PDB entry 3HVT | X-ray diffraction, 2.90 A resolution | chains A and B

== Chain A ==
Molecule: HIV-1 reverse transcriptase (subunit P66)
Source organism: Human immunodeficiency virus 1
Notes: EC 2.7.7.49
Reference sequence: P03366 (POL_HV1B1); residues 1-556 here correspond to UniProt positions 599-1154 (UniProt number = residue number + 598)
Sequence (556 residues; each row starts with the number of its first residue):
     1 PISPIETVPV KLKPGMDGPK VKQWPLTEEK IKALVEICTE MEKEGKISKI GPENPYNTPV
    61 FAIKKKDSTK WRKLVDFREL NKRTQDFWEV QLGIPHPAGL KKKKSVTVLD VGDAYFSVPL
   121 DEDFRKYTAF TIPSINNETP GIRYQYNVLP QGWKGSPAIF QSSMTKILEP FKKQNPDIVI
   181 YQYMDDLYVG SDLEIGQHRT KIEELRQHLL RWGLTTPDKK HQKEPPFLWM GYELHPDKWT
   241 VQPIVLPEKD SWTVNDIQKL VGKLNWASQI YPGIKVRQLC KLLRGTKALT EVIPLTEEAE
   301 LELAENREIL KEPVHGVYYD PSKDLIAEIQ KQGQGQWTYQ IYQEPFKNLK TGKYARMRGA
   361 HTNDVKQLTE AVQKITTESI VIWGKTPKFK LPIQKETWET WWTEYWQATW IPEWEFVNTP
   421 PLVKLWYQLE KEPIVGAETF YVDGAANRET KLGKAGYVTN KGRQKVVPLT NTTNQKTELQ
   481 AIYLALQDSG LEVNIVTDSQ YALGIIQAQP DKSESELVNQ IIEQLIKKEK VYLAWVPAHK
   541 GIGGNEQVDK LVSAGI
Disordered / not traced: 1
Ligand contacts: non-nucleoside rt inhibitor nevirapine (NVP; 11-cyclopropyl-5,11-dihydro-4-methyl-6H-dipyrido[3,2-b:2',3'-e][1,4]diazepin-6-one): Leu100, Lys101, Lys102, Lys103, Val106, Val179, Ile180, Tyr181, Tyr188, Val189, Gly190, Phe227, Trp229, Leu234, His235, Pro236, Tyr319
From the paper describing this entry:
  - binding site for non-nucleoside rt inhibitor nevirapine: Phe227, Trp229, Leu234, Tyr319

== Chain B ==
Molecule: HIV-1 reverse transcriptase (subunit P51)
Source organism: Human immunodeficiency virus 1
Notes: EC 2.7.7.49
Reference sequence: P03366 (POL_HV1B1); residues 1-428 here correspond to UniProt positions 599-1026 (UniProt number = residue number + 598)
Sequence (428 residues; numbered 1 to 428; the number before each row is that of its first residue):
     1 PISPIETVPV KLKPGMDGPK VKQWPLTEEK IKALVEICTE MEKEGKISKI GPENPYNTPV
    61 FAIKKKDSTK WRKLVDFREL NKRTQDFWEV QLGIPHPAGL KKKKSVTVLD VGDAYFSVPL
   121 DEDFRKYTAF TIPSINNETP GIRYQYNVLP QGWKGSPAIF QSSMTKILEP FKKQNPDIVI
   181 YQYMDDLYVG SDLEIGQHRT KIEELRQHLL RWGLTTPDKK HQKEPPFLWM GYELHPDKWT
   241 VQPIVLPEKD SWTVNDIQKL VGKLNWASQI YPGIKVRQLC KLLRGTKALT EVIPLTEEAE
   301 LELAENREIL KEPVHGVYYD PSKDLIAEIQ KQGQGQWTYQ IYQEPFKNLK TGKYARMRGA
   361 HTNDVKQLTE AVQKITTESI VIWGKTPKFK LPIQKETWET WWTEYWQATW IPEWEFVNTP
   421 PLVKLWYQ
Disordered / not traced: 1, 226-249, 359-363

== Interface between chain A and chain B ==
Contacting residue pairs (73; chain A residue first):
  Val8(A) with Glu53(B)
  Pro9(A) with Glu53(B)
  Asp86(A) with Lys20(B), salt bridge; Pro55(B)
  Phe87(A) with Glu53(B); Asn54(B); Pro55(B)
  Trp88(A) with Glu53(B); Pro55(B)
  Glu89(A) with Asn54(B); Pro55(B); Asn57(B)
  Ile94(A) with Asn136(B)
  Pro95(A) with Asn136(B); Asn137(B)
  His96(A) with Asn136(B), hydrogen bond (backbone-side chain)
  Leu100(A) with Glu138(B)
  Tyr181(A) with Asn137(B); Glu138(B)
  Gln373(A) with Thr397(B); Thr400(B); Trp401(B)
  Thr377(A) with Trp24(B)
  Ile380(A) with Trp24(B), hydrophobic; Pro25(B)
  Val381(A) with Pro25(B), hydrophobic; Asn136(B), hydrogen bond (backbone-backbone)
  Ile382(A) with Ile135(B); Asn136(B), hydrogen bond (backbone-side chain)
  Trp383(A) with Ile135(B)
  Gly384(A) with Thr27(B); Glu28(B), hydrogen bond (backbone-backbone); Ile135(B)
  Trp406(A) with Thr419(B); Pro420(B); Pro421(B)
  Gln407(A) with Pro392(B); Ile393(B); Gln394(B)
  Ala408(A) with Pro392(B), hydrogen bond (backbone-backbone); Ile393(B); Gln394(B)
  Thr409(A) with Asp364(B); Val365(B); Thr397(B)
  Trp410(A) with Val365(B), hydrophobic; Thr397(B); Trp401(B)
  Pro412(A) with Trp401(B)
  Pro433(A) with Asn255(B)
  Val435(A) with Leu289(B), hydrophobic
  Gly436(A) with Leu289(B)
  Ala437(A) with Leu289(B)
  Thr439(A) with Ala288(B)
  Tyr441(A) with Thr286(B); Lys287(B); Ala288(B)
  Thr459(A) with Thr286(B)
  Asn460(A) with Thr286(B); Lys287(B)
  Gln507(A) with Lys424(B)
  Tyr532(A) with Asn255(B), hydrogen bond
  Trp535(A) with Gln258(B); Trp266(B), hydrophobic
  Val536(A) with Gln258(B)
  Pro537(A) with Gly262(B)
  Ile542(A) with Gln258(B); Leu283(B), hydrophobic
  Gly543(A) with Gln258(B); Leu283(B), hydrogen bond (backbone-backbone)
  Gly544(A) with Gly285(B), hydrogen bond (backbone-backbone); Thr286(B)
  Gln547(A) with Gly285(B)
Other interface residues (no listed pair), chain A (53 interface residues in all): Gly93, Gly99, Gln161, Ile180, Lys366, Glu370, Ile411, Ile434, Val458, Val496, Gln500, Lys540
Other interface residues (no listed pair), chain B (42 interface residues in all): Leu26, Pro140, Arg143, Asn265, Cys280, Arg284, Glu396

== In short ==
53 residues of chain A face 42 of chain B across their interface, with 8 hydrogen bonds and 1 salt bridge.
Among the polar pairs are Asp86(A)-Lys20(B), His96(A)-Asn136(B) and Ile382(A)-Asn136(B). Ligands of chain A:
non-nucleoside rt inhibitor nevirapine. From the paper: a binding site for non-nucleoside rt inhibitor
nevirapine at Phe227(A), Trp229(A) and Leu234(A) among others.
Chain A is HIV-1 reverse transcriptase (subunit P66) and chain B is HIV-1 reverse transcriptase (subunit P51),
both from Human immunodeficiency virus 1; the structure, Structural basis of asymmetry in the human
immunodeficiency virus type 1 reverse transcriptase heterodimer, was determined by X-ray diffraction.
